Entry 8HHA (electron microscopy, 3.40 A resolution); this record covers chains D and G of the 7 polymer chains in the assembly.

== Chain D ==
Molecule: ATP synthase subunit beta
Organism: Bacillus sp. PS3
Notes: EC 7.1.2.2
UniProtKB: A0A0M4U1P9 (A0A0M4U1P9_BACP3); residues 1-473 here = UniProt positions 1-473
Sequence (484 residues; each row starts with the number of its first residue; numbers below 1 keep their minus sign (Met-10 is residue -10)):
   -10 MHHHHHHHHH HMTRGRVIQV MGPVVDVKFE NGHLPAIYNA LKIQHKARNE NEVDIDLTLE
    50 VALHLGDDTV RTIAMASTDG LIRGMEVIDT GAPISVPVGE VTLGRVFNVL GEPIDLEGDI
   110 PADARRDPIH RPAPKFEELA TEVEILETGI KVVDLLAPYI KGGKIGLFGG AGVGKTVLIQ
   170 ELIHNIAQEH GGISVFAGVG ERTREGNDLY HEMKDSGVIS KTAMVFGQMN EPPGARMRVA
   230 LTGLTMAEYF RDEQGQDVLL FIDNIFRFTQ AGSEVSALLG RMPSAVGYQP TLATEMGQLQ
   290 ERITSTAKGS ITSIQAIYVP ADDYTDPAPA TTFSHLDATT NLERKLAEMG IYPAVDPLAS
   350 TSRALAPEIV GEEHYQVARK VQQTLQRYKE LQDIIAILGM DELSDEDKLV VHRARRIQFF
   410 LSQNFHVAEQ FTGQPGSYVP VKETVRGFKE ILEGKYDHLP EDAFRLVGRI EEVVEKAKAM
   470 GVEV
Unresolved in the structure: -10 to 0, 472-473
Construct notes: initiating methionine (-10); expression tag (-9 to 0)
Metal / ion sites: Mg2+: Thr165 (together with ADP, phosphate ion)
Small-molecule neighbours: ADP (adenosine-5'-diphosphate): Gly159, Ala160, Gly161, Val162, Gly163, Lys164, Thr165, Val166, Glu194, Tyr341, Phe414, Ala417, Phe420, Thr421

== Chain G ==
Molecule: ATP synthase gamma chain
Organism: Bacillus sp. PS3
UniProtKB: A0A0M4TPJ7 (A0A0M4TPJ7_BACP3); residues 2-285 here = UniProt positions 2-285
Sequence (284 residues; numbered 2 to 285; the number before each row is that of its first residue):
     2 ASLRDIKTRI NATKKTSQIT KAMEMVSTSK LNRAEQNAKS FVPYMEKIQE VVANVALGAG
    62 GASHPMLVSR PVKKTGYLVI TSDRGLAGAY NSNVLRLVYQ TIQKRHASPD EYAIIVIGRV
   122 GLSFFRKRNM PVILDITRLP DQPSFADIKE IARKTVGLFA DGTFDELYMY YNHYVSAIQQ
   182 EVTERKLLPL TDLAENKQRT VYEFEPSQEE ILDVLLPQYA ESLIYGALLD AKASEHAARM
   242 TAMKNATDNA NELIRTLTLS YNRARQAAIT QEITEIVAGA NALQ
Unresolved in the structure: 285

== Interface between chain D and chain G ==
Pairs across the interface (8):
  Met271(D) with Ile277(G), hydrophobic
  Ala274(D) with Glu273(G)
  Ala310(D) with Arg5(G), hydrogen bond (backbone-side chain)
  Asp382(D) with Ile20(G)
  Ile383(D) with Ala23(G), hydrophobic
  Ile386(D) with Met24(G), hydrophobic
  Leu387(D) with Met24(G), hydrophobic; Arg85(G)
Other interface residues (no listed pair), chain D (11 interface residues in all): Pro272, Val275, Gly276, Glu391
Other interface residues (no listed pair), chain G (10 interface residues in all): Lys16, Val27, Ala281

== In short ==
The interface between chain D and chain G involves 11 residues on one side and 10 on the other; the contacts
include 1 hydrogen bond. Its one hydrogen-bonded contact is Ala310(D)-Arg5(G). Bound to chain D: ADP.
Chain D is ATP synthase subunit beta and chain G is ATP synthase gamma chain, both from Bacillus sp. PS3; the
structure, F1 domain of FoF1-ATPase from Bacillus PS3,120 degrees,lowATP, was determined by electron
microscopy, deposited together with 8HH1, 8HH2, 8HH3, 8HH4, 8HH5, 8HH6 and 5 further entries.
